PDB entry 5ZE9 | X-ray diffraction, 2.10 A resolution | chains A and E of the 6 polymer chains in the assembly

[Chain A]
Molecule: V-type sodium ATPase catalytic subunit A
Source organism: Enterococcus hirae (strain ATCC 9790 / DSM 20160 / JCM 8729 / LMG 6399 / NBRC 3181 / NCIMB 6459 / NCDO 1258)
Notes: EC 3.6.3.15; fragment: NtpA
UniProt: Q08636 (NTPA_ENTHA); residue numbers follow UniProt; this construct covers 1-593
Sequence (600 residues; each row starts with the number of its first residue; numbers below 1 keep their minus sign (Gly-6 is residue -6)):
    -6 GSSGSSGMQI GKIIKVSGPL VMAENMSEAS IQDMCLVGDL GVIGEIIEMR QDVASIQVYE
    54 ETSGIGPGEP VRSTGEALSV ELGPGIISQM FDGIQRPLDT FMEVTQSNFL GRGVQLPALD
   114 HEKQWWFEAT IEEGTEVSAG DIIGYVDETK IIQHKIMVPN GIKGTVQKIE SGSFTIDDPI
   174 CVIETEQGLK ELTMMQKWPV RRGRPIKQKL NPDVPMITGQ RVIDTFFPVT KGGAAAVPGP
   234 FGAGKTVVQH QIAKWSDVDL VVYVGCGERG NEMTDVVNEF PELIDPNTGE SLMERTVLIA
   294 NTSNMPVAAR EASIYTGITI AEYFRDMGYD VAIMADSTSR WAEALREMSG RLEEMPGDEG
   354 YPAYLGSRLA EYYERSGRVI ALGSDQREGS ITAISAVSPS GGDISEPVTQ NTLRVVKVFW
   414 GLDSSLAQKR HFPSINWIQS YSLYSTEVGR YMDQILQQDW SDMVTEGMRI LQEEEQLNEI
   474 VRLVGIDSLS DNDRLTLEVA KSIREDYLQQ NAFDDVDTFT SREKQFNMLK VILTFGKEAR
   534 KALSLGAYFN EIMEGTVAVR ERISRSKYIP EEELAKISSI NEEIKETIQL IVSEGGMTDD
Disordered / not traced: -6 to -1, 588-593
Sequence notes: expression tag (-6 to 0)
Curated features (UniProtKB/Swiss-Prot):
  - binding site (ATP): Gly232 to Thr239
Bound ions: Mg2+: Thr239 (together with AMP-PNP)
Ligand contacts: AMP-PNP (ANP; phosphoaminophosphonic acid-adenylate ester): Pro233, Phe234, Gly235, Ala236, Gly237, Lys238, Thr239, Val240, Glu261, Arg262, Glu265, Phe425, Pro426, Gln503, Asn504, Ala505, Phe506
From the paper describing this entry:
  - binding site for AMP-PNP: Lys238, Arg262

[Chain E]
Molecule: V-type sodium ATPase subunit B
Source organism: Enterococcus hirae (strain ATCC 9790 / DSM 20160 / JCM 8729 / LMG 6399 / NBRC 3181 / NCIMB 6459 / NCDO 1258)
Notes: fragment: NtpB
UniProt: Q08637 (NTPB_ENTHA); numbering as in UniProt (aligned over 1-458)
Sequence (465 residues; row label = number of the first residue in the row; numbers below 1 keep their minus sign (Gly-6 is residue -6)):
    -6 GSSGSSGMIK EYRTIKEVVG PLMAVEKVSG VKYEELIEVR MQNGEIRRGQ VLEVQEDKAM
    54 VQIFEGTSGI NYKNSSVRFL GHPLQLGVSE DMIGRVFDGL GRPKDNGPEI LPEKYLDING
   114 EVINPIARDY PDEFIQTGIS AIDHLNTLVR GQKLPVFSGS GLPHKELAAQ IARQATVLDS
   174 SDDFAVVFAA IGITFEEAEF FMEDFRQTGA IDRSVMFMNL ANDPAIERIA TPRMALTAAE
   234 YLAYEKGMHV LVIMTDMTNY AEALREISAA RREVPGRRGY PGYLYTNLAT LFERAGRIRG
   294 LKGSVTQIPI LTMPEDDKTH PIPDLTGYIT EGQIILTREL YKSGIQPPID VLPSLSRLKD
   354 KGTGAGKTRE DHAATMNQLF AAYAQGKQAK ELAVVLGESA LSDIDKIYAK FAERFENEYV
   414 NQGFYTNRTI TETLDLGWEL LAMLPRTELK RIKDDLLDKY LPEGK
Disordered / not traced: -6 to 0, 456-458
Sequence notes: expression tag (-6 to 0); engineered mutation Tyr65 (Leu in Q08637)
Ligand contacts: AMP-PNP (ANP; phosphoaminophosphonic acid-adenylate ester): Gly320, Tyr321, Leu348, Ser349, Arg350, Lys352
From the paper describing this entry:
  - mutagenesis - L65Y (approximately 40%): decreased catalytic activity
  - mutagenesis - L65Y: decreased stability
  - mutagenesis - L65Y: unchanged catalytic activity on DF
  - binding site for AMP-PNP: Arg350

[Chain A / chain E interface]
Contacting residue pairs (67; chain A residue first):
  Ser20(A) - Asn64(E)  hydrogen bond (backbone-side chain)
  Ser20(A) - Tyr65(E)
  Ser20(A) - Lys66(E)
  Glu21(A) - Asn64(E)  hydrogen bond (backbone-side chain)
  Glu21(A) - Lys66(E)
  Glu21(A) - Asn67(E)  hydrogen bond
  Ala22(A) - Asn64(E)  hydrogen bond (backbone-side chain)
  Ser23(A) - Gln35(E)
  Ser23(A) - Gly62(E)
  Ser23(A) - Ile63(E)
  Ser23(A) - Asn64(E)
  Ile24(A) - Val11(E)  hydrophobic
  Ile24(A) - Thr60(E)
  Ile24(A) - Gly62(E)  hydrogen bond (backbone-backbone)
  Ile24(A) - Ile63(E)  hydrogen bond (backbone-backbone)
  Gln25(A) - Ser61(E)  hydrogen bond
  Glu41(A) - Val11(E)
  Glu41(A) - Val12(E)
  Met42(A) - Glu10(E)
  Met42(A) - Val11(E)  hydrogen bond (backbone-backbone)
  Met42(A) - Val12(E)
  Met42(A) - Tyr65(E)  hydrophobic
  Arg43(A) - Lys9(E)
  Arg43(A) - Glu10(E)
  Arg43(A) - Val12(E)
  Gln44(A) - Lys9(E)  hydrogen bond (backbone-backbone)
  Gln44(A) - Tyr65(E)
  Asp45(A) - Tyr65(E)  hydrogen bond (backbone-side chain)
  Lys202(A) - Phe188(E)
  Leu203(A) - Phe188(E)
  Asn204(A) - Phe188(E)
  Asn204(A) - Glu192(E)
  Asn204(A) - Glu196(E)  hydrogen bond
  Pro205(A) - Glu189(E)
  Glu346(A) - Arg265(E)  hydrogen bond (backbone-side chain)
  Glu347(A) - Arg265(E)
  Met348(A) - Ala262(E)
  Met348(A) - Arg265(E)
  Met348(A) - Glu266(E)
  Met348(A) - Pro268(E)
  Asp351(A) - Arg258(E)  salt bridge
  Asp351(A) - Arg271(E)  salt bridge
  Ala356(A) - Glu259(E)
  Ala356(A) - Ala262(E)  hydrophobic
  Tyr357(A) - Glu259(E)
  Ser360(A) - Glu259(E)  hydrogen bond
  Glu364(A) - Ala214(E)
  Glu367(A) - Thr187(E)
  Glu367(A) - Phe188(E)  hydrogen bond (side chain-backbone)
  Glu367(A) - Ala214(E)
  Glu367(A) - Asn215(E)
  Ser398(A) - Glu308(E)
  Glu399(A) - Glu308(E)
  Gln403(A) - Glu308(E)
  Asn404(A) - Glu255(E)
  Leu406(A) - Ser153(E)
  Arg407(A) - Ser153(E)
  Arg407(A) - Asp249(E)  salt bridge
  Arg407(A) - Thr251(E)
  Arg407(A) - Asn252(E)  hydrogen bond
  Arg407(A) - Thr305(E)  hydrogen bond
  Val408(A) - Thr187(E)
  Lys410(A) - Glu189(E)  salt bridge
  Gln432(A) - Lys335(E)  hydrogen bond
  Tyr437(A) - Glu189(E)  hydrogen bond
  Leu476(A) - Val387(E)
  Leu476(A) - Gly390(E)
Other interface residues (no listed pair), chain A (40 interface residues in all): Gly350, Ala363, Ile431, Tyr434, Leu436
Other interface residues (no listed pair), chain E (43 interface residues in all): Gly154, Ala218, Arg221, Tyr334, Val388, Leu389

[Summary]
40 residues of chain A face 43 of chain E across their interface, with 18 hydrogen bonds and 4 salt bridges.
Polar pairs include Asp351(A)-Arg258(E), Asp351(A)-Arg271(E) and Arg407(A)-Asp249(E). Ligands of chain A:
AMP-PNP. From the paper: a binding site for AMP-PNP at Lys238(A), Arg262(A) and Arg350(E); L65Y of chain E
reduces catalytic activity.
Here chain A is V-type sodium ATPase catalytic subunit A and chain E is V-type sodium ATPase subunit B, both
from Enterococcus hirae (strain ATCC 9790 / DSM 20160 / JCM 8729 / LMG 6399 / NBRC 3181 / NCIMB 6459 / NCDO
1258). Entry 5ZE9 (Crystal structure of AMP-PNP bound mutant A3B3 complex from Enterococcus hirae V-ATPase)
was determined by X-ray diffraction (same publication as 5ZEA).
